2H1C - chains A and B; structure by X-ray diffraction, 1.80 A resolution.

Chain A:
Name: Trafficking protein B
From: Neisseria gonorrhoeae
UniProt: Q9RF91 (Q9RF91_NEIGO); numbering as in UniProt (aligned over 1-138)
Amino-acid sequence (139 residues; row label = number of the first residue in the row):
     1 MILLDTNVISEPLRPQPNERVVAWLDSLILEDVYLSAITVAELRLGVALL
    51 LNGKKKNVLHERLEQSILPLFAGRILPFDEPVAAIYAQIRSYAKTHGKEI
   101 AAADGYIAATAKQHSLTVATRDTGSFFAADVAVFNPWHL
Sequence notes: cloning artifact (139)
Bound ions: Mg2+ site 1: Leu4, Ser36, Thr39; Mg2+ site 2: Ser36, Leu76, Thr110; Mg2+ site 3 near Arg44 (its only coordinating residue here)

Chain B:
Name: Trafficking protein A
From: Neisseria gonorrhoeae
Notes: fragment: Residues: 46-64
UniProt: Q9RF92 (Q9RF92_NEIGO); numbering as in UniProt (aligned over 46-64)
Amino-acid sequence (19 residues; each row starts with the number of its first residue):
    46 VRLGSMLASIGQEIGGVEL

Chain A / chain B interface:
Contacting residue pairs (37; chain A residue first):
  Ile9(A) with Leu52(B)
  Ser10(A) with Leu64(B), hydrogen bond (side chain-backbone)
  Pro12(A) with Gly49(B); Leu52(B), hydrophobic; Ala53(B)
  Leu13(A) with Leu52(B); Gly56(B); Gly61(B); Val62(B), hydrogen bond (backbone-backbone); Leu64(B), hydrophobic
  Arg14(A) with Val62(B); Glu63(B), salt bridge
  Pro15(A) with Gln57(B), hydrogen bond (backbone-side chain); Gly60(B); Gly61(B); Glu63(B)
  Val22(A) with Gly49(B)
  Leu25(A) with Leu48(B); Gly49(B)
  Asp26(A) with Arg47(B); Leu48(B), hydrogen bond (side chain-backbone); Gly49(B), hydrogen bond (side chain-backbone); Ser50(B), hydrogen bond (side chain-backbone)
  Leu28(A) with Val46(B)
  Gly46(A) with Leu64(B)
  Val47(A) with Leu64(B)
  Lys55(A) with Ile59(B), hydrogen bond (side chain-backbone); Gly60(B); Gly61(B), hydrogen bond (side chain-backbone); Val62(B)
  Val58(A) with Ile59(B), hydrophobic
  Leu59(A) with Val62(B), hydrophobic
  Arg62(A) with Ile55(B); Glu58(B), salt bridge
  Ile67(A) with Leu52(B), hydrophobic
  Leu70(A) with Leu48(B), hydrophobic; Met51(B), hydrophobic
Interface residues without a listed pair, chain A (25 interface residues in all): Leu4, Thr6, Pro17, Leu43, Leu50, Ser66, Phe71

Overview:
25 residues of chain A face 18 of chain B across their interface, with 8 hydrogen bonds and 2 salt bridges.
Among the polar pairs are Arg14(A)-Glu63(B), Arg62(A)-Glu58(B) and Ser10(A)-Leu64(B). The Mg2+ site 1 is built
by Leu4(A), Ser36(A) and Thr39(A).
Here chain A is Trafficking protein B and chain B is Trafficking protein A, both from Neisseria gonorrhoeae.
Entry 2H1C (Crystal Structure of FitAcB from Neisseria gonorrhoeae) was determined by X-ray diffraction
together with 2H1O and 2BSQ from the same study.
